4E4L - chain A; structure by X-ray diffraction, 2.00 A resolution.

[Chain A]
Protein: Tyrosine-protein kinase JAK1
Source organism: Homo sapiens
Notes: EC 2.7.10.2; fragment: protein kinase domain JH1
UniProt: P23458 (JAK1_HUMAN); residues 854-1154 here = UniProt positions 854-1154
Sequence (302 residues; each row starts with the number of its first residue):
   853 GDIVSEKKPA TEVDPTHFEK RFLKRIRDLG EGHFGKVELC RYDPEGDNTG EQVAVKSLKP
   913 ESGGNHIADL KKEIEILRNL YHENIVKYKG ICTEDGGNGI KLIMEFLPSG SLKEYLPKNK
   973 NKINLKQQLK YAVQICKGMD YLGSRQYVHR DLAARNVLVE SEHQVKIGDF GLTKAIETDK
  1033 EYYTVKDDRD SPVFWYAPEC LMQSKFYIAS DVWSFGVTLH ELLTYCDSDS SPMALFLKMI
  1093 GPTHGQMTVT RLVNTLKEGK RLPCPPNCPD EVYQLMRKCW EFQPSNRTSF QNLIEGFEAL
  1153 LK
Unresolved in the structure: 853-864, 912-917, 946-950
Construct notes: expression tag (853)
Modified positions: Y1034 (o-phosphotyrosine; PTR); Y1035 (o-phosphotyrosine; PTR)
Ligand contacts: 0NH (1-[4-methyl-1-(methylsulfonyl)piperidin-4-yl]-1,6-dihydroimidazo[4,5-d]pyrrolo[2,3-b]pyridine): L881, G882, E883, G884, V889, A906, V938, M956, E957, F958, L959, G962, S963, R1007, N1008, L1010, G1020, D1021

[Summary]
Bound to chain A: compound 0NH.
Chain A is Tyrosine-protein kinase JAK1 (Homo sapiens); the structure, JAK1 kinase (JH1 domain) in complex
with compound 30, was determined by X-ray diffraction (same publication as 4E4M, 4E4N, 4E5W, 4E6D and 4E6Q).
